5OD0 - chains L and H; structure by X-ray diffraction, 1.80 A resolution.

[Chain L]
Protein: Fab fragment of ACPA E4 - Light chain
Organism: Homo sapiens
Notes: antibody fragment or engineered binder
Sequence (216 residues; row label = number of the first residue in the row):
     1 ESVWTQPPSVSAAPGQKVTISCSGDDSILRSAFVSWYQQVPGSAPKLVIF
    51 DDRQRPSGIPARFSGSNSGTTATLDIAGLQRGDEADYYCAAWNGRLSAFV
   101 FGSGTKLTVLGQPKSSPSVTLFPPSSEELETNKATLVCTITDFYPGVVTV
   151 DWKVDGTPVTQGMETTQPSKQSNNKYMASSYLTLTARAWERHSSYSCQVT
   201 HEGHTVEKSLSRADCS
Disordered / not traced: 215-216
Modified residues: Glu-1 (pyroglutamic acid; PCA)
Disulfides: Cys-22/Cys-89, Cys-138/Cys-197

[Chain H]
Protein: Fab fragment of ACPA E4 - heavy chain
Organism: Homo sapiens
Notes: antibody fragment or engineered binder
Sequence (220 residues; numbered 1 to 220; the number before each row is that of its first residue):
     1 EVQLEESGPGLVRPSETLSLSCTVSGFPMSESYFWGWIRQSPGKGLEWLG
    51 SVIHTGTTYYRPSLESRLTIAMDPSKNQVSLSLTSVTVADSAMYYCVRIR
   101 GGSSNWLDPWGPGIVVTASSAKTTPPSVYPLAPGCGDTTGSSVTLGCLVK
   151 GYFPESVTVTWNSGSLSSSVHTFPALLQSGLYTMSSSVTVPSSTWPSQTV
   201 TCSVAHPASSTTVDKKIEPR
Disordered / not traced: 136-139
Modified residues: Glu-1 (pyroglutamic acid; PCA)
Disulfides: Cys-22/Cys-96, Cys-147/Cys-202

[Chain L / chain H interface]
Pairs across the interface (72; chain L residue first):
  Phe-33(L) with Ser-103(H); Ser-104(H)
  Ser-35(L) with Asn-105(H)
  Tyr-37(L) with Trp-106(H); Leu-107(H), hydrogen bond (side chain-backbone); Trp-110(H)
  Gln-39(L) with Gln-40(H), hydrogen bond; Tyr-95(H), hydrogen bond
  Ser-43(L) with Tyr-95(H)
  Ala-44(L) with Tyr-95(H), hydrophobic; Trp-110(H), hydrophobic; Gly-111(H)
  Pro-45(L) with Trp-110(H)
  Leu-47(L) with Leu-107(H); Asp-108(H)
  Phe-50(L) with Trp-106(H)
  Asp-51(L) with Ser-104(H), hydrogen bond
  Tyr-88(L) with Gln-40(H), hydrogen bond; Lys-44(H); Gly-45(H); Leu-46(H), hydrophobic
  Trp-92(L) with Trp-48(H), hydrophobic; Tyr-59(H), hydrophobic; Asn-105(H)
  Leu-96(L) with Pro-62(H)
  Ser-97(L) with Pro-62(H)
  Ala-98(L) with Trp-48(H), hydrophobic
  Phe-99(L) with Trp-48(H); Asn-105(H); Leu-107(H), hydrophobic
  Phe-101(L) with Ile-38(H), hydrophobic; Leu-46(H); Trp-48(H); Leu-107(H), hydrophobic; Trp-110(H), hydrophobic
  Phe-122(L) with Leu-131(H); Ala-132(H); Thr-144(H)
  Pro-123(L) with Ala-132(H); Arg-220(H)
  Pro-124(L) with Arg-220(H), hydrogen bond (backbone-side chain)
  Ser-125(L) with Tyr-129(H); Pro-130(H)
  Glu-127(L) with Tyr-129(H); Pro-130(H)
  Glu-128(L) with Tyr-129(H); Lys-150(H), salt bridge
  Thr-131(L) with Tyr-129(H)
  Lys-133(L) with Lys-150(H)
  Thr-135(L) with Leu-148(H)
  Val-137(L) with Leu-131(H), hydrophobic
  Thr-139(L) with Phe-173(H)
  Thr-141(L) with His-171(H); Phe-173(H)
  Glu-164(L) with Leu-176(H); Gln-178(H), hydrogen bond
  Thr-166(L) with Pro-174(H); Leu-176(H)
  Gln-167(L) with Gly-43(H)
  Ser-169(L) with Pro-174(H)
  Gln-171(L) with His-171(H), hydrogen bond
  Met-177(L) with His-171(H); Thr-172(H); Phe-173(H), hydrophobic
  Ala-178(L) with Phe-173(H)
  Ser-179(L) with Phe-173(H); Ser-185(H), hydrogen bond
  Tyr-181(L) with Leu-148(H), hydrophobic; Leu-176(H), hydrophobic; Met-184(H); Ser-185(H), hydrogen bond
  Asp-214(L) with Cys-135(H)
Interface residues without a listed pair, chain L (44 interface residues in all): Ser-2, Thr-120, Ile-140, Asp-142, Thr-165
Interface residues without a listed pair, chain H (45 interface residues in all): Pro-42, Glu-47, Tyr-60, Arg-61, Pro-112, Pro-133, Gly-134, Leu-145, Gly-146, Thr-183

[In short]
44 residues of chain L and 45 residues of chain H are in contact; the contacts include 10 hydrogen bonds and 1
salt bridge. Polar pairs include Glu-128(L)/Lys-150(H), Tyr-37(L)/Leu-107(H) and Gln-39(L)/Gln-40(H).
Here chain L is Fab fragment of ACPA E4 - Light chain and chain H is Fab fragment of ACPA E4 - heavy chain,
both from Homo sapiens. Entry 5OD0 (Crystal structure of ACPA E4) was determined by X-ray diffraction together
with 5OCK, 5OCX, 5OCY and 5OD8 from the same study.
